PDB entry 5IPQ | electron microscopy, 13.50 A resolution (very low resolution: no residue pairs are listed; an interface is given only as per-side residue counts) | chains A and B of the 4 polymer chains in the assembly

# Chain A
Name: N-methyl-D-aspartate receptor subunit NR1-8a
Organism: Xenopus laevis
UniProtKB: C0KD18 (C0KD18_XENLA); aligned to UniProt positions 23-828 over residues 23-828 (the alignment contains insertions or deletions, so no single offset holds)
Chain sequence (822 residues; row label = number of the first residue in the row):
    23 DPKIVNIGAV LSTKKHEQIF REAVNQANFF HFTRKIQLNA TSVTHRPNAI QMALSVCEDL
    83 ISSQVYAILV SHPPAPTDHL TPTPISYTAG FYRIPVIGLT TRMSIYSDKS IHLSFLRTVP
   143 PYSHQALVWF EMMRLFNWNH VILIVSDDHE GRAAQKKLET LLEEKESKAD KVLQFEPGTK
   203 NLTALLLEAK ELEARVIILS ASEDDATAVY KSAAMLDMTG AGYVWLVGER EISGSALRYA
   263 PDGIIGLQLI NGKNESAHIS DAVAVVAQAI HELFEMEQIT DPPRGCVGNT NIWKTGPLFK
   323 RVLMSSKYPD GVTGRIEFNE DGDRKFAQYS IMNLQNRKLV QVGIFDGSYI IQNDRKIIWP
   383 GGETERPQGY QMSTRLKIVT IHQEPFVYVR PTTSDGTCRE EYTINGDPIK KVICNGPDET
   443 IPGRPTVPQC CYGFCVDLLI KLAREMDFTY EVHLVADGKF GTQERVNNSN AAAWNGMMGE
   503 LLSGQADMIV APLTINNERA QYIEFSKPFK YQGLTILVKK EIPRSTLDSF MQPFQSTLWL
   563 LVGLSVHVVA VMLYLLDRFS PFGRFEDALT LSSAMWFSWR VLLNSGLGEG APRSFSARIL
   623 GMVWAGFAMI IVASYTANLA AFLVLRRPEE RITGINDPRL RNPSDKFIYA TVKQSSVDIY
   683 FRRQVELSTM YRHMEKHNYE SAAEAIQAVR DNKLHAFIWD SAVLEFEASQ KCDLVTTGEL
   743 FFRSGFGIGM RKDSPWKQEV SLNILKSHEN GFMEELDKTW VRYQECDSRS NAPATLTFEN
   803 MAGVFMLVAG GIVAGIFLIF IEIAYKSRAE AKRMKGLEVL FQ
Disordered / not traced: 393-395, 545-653, 793-844
Construct notes: engineered mutation Phe51 (Lys in C0KD18), Phe52 (Arg in C0KD18), Gln300 (Asn in C0KD18), Gln350 (Asn in C0KD18), Asp368 (Asn in C0KD18), Asp440 (Asn in C0KD18), Asp469 (Asn in C0KD18), Ala493 (Lys in C0KD18), Ala494 (Lys in C0KD18), Ala495 (Glu in C0KD18), Arg602 (Gly610 in C0KD18), Leu609 (Ile617 in C0KD18), Arg648 (Asp656 in C0KD18), Glu761 (Asn769 in C0KD18); expression tag (829-844)

# Chain B
Name: Ionotropic glutamate receptor subunit NR2B
Organism: Xenopus laevis
UniProtKB: A7XY94 (A7XY94_XENLA); aligned to UniProt positions 1-825 over residues 1-825 (the alignment contains insertions or deletions, so no single offset holds)
Chain sequence (825 residues; each row starts with the number of its first residue):
     1 MRPTEACCYL KISLIILFYS RAYAQKHPNM DIAVILVGTT EEVAIKDVHE KDDFHHLPVT
    61 PRVELVTMQE SDPKSIITRI CDLMSDKKVQ GVVFGDDTDQ EAIAQILDFI SVQTLTPILG
   121 IHGGSSMIMA DKEEASMFFQ FGPSIEQQAS VMLNIMEEYD WYIFSIVTTY FPGYQDFENK
   181 VRSTIENSFV GWELEEVIHL DMSLDDIDSK IQNQLKKLQS PVILLYCTKE EATYIFEVAH
   241 SVGLTGYGFT WIVPSLVAGD TDTVPDEFPT GLISVSYDEW DYDLPARVRD GIAIITTAAS
   301 TMLSEHNSIP QSKSSCNNIQ ESRVYEAHML KRYLINVTFE GRDLSFSEDG YQMHPKLVII
   361 LLNQERKWER VGKYKDRSLK MWPVFDLYPN SEEHKDEHLS IVTLEEAPFV IVEDVDPLSG
   421 TCMRNTVPCR KQIRPENRTE EGGNYIKRCC KGFCIDILKK IAKTVKFTYD LYLVTNGKHG
   481 KKINGVWNGM IGEVVTKRAY MAVGSLTINE ERSEVVDFSV PFIETGISVM VSRSNGTVSP
   541 SAFLEPFSAD VWVMMFVMLL IVSAVAVFVF EYFSPVGYNG PSFTIGKAIW LLWGLVFNNS
   601 LPVQNPKGTT SKIMVSVWAF FAVIFLASYT ANLAAFMIQR RYVDQVSGLS DKKFQRPNDF
   661 SPAFRFGTVP NGSTERNIRN NYLEMHSYMV KFNQRSVQDA LLSLKSGKLD AFIYDAAVLN
   721 YMAGRDEGCK LVTIGSGKVF ATTGYGIAIQ KDSGWKRQVD LAILQLFGDG EMEELEALWL
   781 TGICHNEKNE VMSSQLDIDN MAGVFYMLAA AMALSLITFI MEHLF
Disordered / not traced: 1-25, 389-390, 434-445, 534-649, 789-825
Construct notes: engineered mutation Ser20 (Met in A7XY94), Arg21 (Gly in A7XY94), Ala22 (Cys in A7XY94), Glu64 (Ala in A7XY94), Gln69 (Asn in A7XY94), Asp343 (Asn in A7XY94), Val486 (Thr490 in A7XY94), Leu601 (Val615 in A7XY94), Arg640 (Glu654 in A7XY94), Arg641 (Glu655 in A7XY94)
UniProt features mapped onto this chain:
  - binding site (Zn(2+)): His122, Glu279
  - glycosylation: Asn336 (N-linked (GlcNAc...) asparagine)

# How chain A and chain B interact
At this resolution (14 A) residue pairs are not listed: 4 residues of chain A and 4 of chain B lie at the interface.

# Overview
Chain A and chain B each contribute 4 residues to their interface. Curated annotation (UniProt) lists
Zn2+-binding residues His122(B) and Glu279(B) on chain B.
Here chain A is N-methyl-D-aspartate receptor subunit NR1-8a and chain B is Ionotropic glutamate receptor
subunit NR2B, both from Xenopus laevis. Entry 5IPQ (Cryo-EM structure of GluN1/GluN2B NMDA receptor in the
DCKA/D-APV-bound conformation, state 2) was determined by electron microscopy together with 5IOU, 5IOV, 5IPR,
5IPS, 5IPT, 5IPU and 5IPV from the same study.
